Entry 5D83 (X-ray diffraction, 1.70 A resolution); this record covers chains A and B.

== Chain A (and B) ==
Protein: Delta(5)-3-ketosteroid isomerase
Source organism: Pseudomonas putida
Notes: EC 5.3.3.1; chain B of this document is another copy of the same molecule, construct and numbering; everything in this record applies to it too
UniProt: P07445 (SDIS_PSEPU); residues 1-131 here = UniProt positions 1-131
Sequence (135 residues; numbered 1 to 135; the number before each row is that of its first residue):
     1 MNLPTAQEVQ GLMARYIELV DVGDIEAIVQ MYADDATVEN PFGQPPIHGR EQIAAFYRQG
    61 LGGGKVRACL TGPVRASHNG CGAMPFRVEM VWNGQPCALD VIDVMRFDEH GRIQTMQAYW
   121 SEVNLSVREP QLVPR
Unresolved in the structure: 1, 128-135 (chain B: 128-135)
Modified residues: Y32 (3-chloro-L-tyrosine; 3CT)
Construct notes: engineered mutation N40 (Asp in P07445); expression tag (132-135)
Curated features (UniProtKB/Swiss-Prot):
  - active site: Y16 (Proton donor)
  - binding site (substrate): D103
  - mutagenesis: Y16 (Y16F: Reduces activity 2000-fold. Reduces activity 10000-fold; when associated with E-103; N-103 or L-103; Y16S: Reduces activity 20-fold), Y57 (Y57S: Reduces activity 100-fold), W92 (W92A: Slightly reduces activity. Reduces protein stability), D103 (D103A/L: Reduces activity 100-fold. Reduces activity 10000-fold; when associated with F-16; D103E: Slightly reduces activity. Reduces activity 10000-fold; when associated with F-16 ...), L125 (L125A: Slightly reduces activity and reduces protein stability; when associated with A-127), V127 (V127A: Slightly reduces activity and reduces protein stability; when associated with A-125)
From the paper describing this entry:
  - contacts within the chain: Y16-Y57

== How chain A and chain B interact ==
Contacting residue pairs (59; chain A residue first):
  A6(A) with S121(B)
  Q7(A) with V123(B)
  Q10(A) with V123(B); N124(B)
  F42(A) with S77(B); N79(B); C81(B), hydrophobic; R106(B)
  G43(A) with N79(B)
  T71(A) with R75(B)
  P73(A) with D100(B)
  V74(A) with N124(B), hydrogen bond (backbone-side chain)
  R75(A) with T71(B); P85(B); F86(B), hydrogen bond (side chain-backbone); D100(B); V101(B), hydrogen bond (side chain-backbone); I102(B); Y119(B); N124(B)
  A76(A) with W120(B); S121(B), hydrogen bond (backbone-side chain); N124(B), hydrogen bond (backbone-side chain)
  S77(A) with F42(B)
  H78(A) with S121(B); E122(B), salt bridge
  N79(A) with F42(B); G43(B)
  C81(A) with F42(B), hydrophobic
  A83(A) with I102(B); Y119(B), hydrophobic
  M84(A) with I102(B)
  P85(A) with R75(B); I102(B)
  F86(A) with R75(B), hydrogen bond (backbone-side chain)
  D100(A) with P73(B); R75(B)
  V101(A) with R75(B), hydrogen bond (backbone-side chain)
  I102(A) with R75(B); A83(B); M84(B); P85(B)
  V104(A) with V104(B), hydrophobic; Y119(B)
  R106(A) with F42(B)
  Y119(A) with R75(B); A83(B), hydrophobic; V104(B)
  W120(A) with A76(B)
  S121(A) with A6(B); A76(B), hydrogen bond (side chain-backbone); H78(B)
  E122(A) with H78(B), salt bridge
  V123(A) with Q7(B); Q10(B)
  N124(A) with Q10(B); V74(B), hydrogen bond (side chain-backbone); R75(B); A76(B), hydrogen bond (side chain-backbone)
Also at the interface, not in a pair above, chain A (30 interface residues in all): G82
Also at the interface, not in a pair above, chain B (30 interface residues in all): G82

== Overview ==
The chain A/chain B interface involves 30 residues from each chain, with 10 hydrogen bonds and 2 salt bridges.
Polar pairs include H78(A)-E122(B), V74(A)-N124(B) and R75(A)-F86(B). Curated annotation (UniProt) lists
active-site residue Y16(A), substrate-binding residue D103(A) and 6 mutagenesis sites on chain A. The paper
reports contacts within the chain involving Y16(A) and Y57(A).
Both chains are Delta(5)-3-ketosteroid isomerase (Pseudomonas putida). Entry 5D83 (Crystal Structure of
Ketosteroid Isomerase from Pseudomonas putida (pKSI); D40N, Y32(Cl-Y)) was determined by X-ray diffraction,
deposited together with 5D81 and 5D82.
